Entry 9JVP (electron microscopy, 2.15 A resolution); this record covers chains A and F of the 21 polymer chains in the assembly.

# Chain A (and F)
Name: ATP-dependent Clp protease ATP-binding subunit ClpC1
Source organism: Mycobacterium tuberculosis H37Rv
Notes: chain F of this document is another copy of the same molecule, construct and numbering; everything in this record applies to it too
Reference sequence: P9WPC9 (CLPC1_MYCTU); residue numbers follow UniProt; this construct covers 168-824
Amino-acid sequence (657 residues; each row starts with the number of its first residue):
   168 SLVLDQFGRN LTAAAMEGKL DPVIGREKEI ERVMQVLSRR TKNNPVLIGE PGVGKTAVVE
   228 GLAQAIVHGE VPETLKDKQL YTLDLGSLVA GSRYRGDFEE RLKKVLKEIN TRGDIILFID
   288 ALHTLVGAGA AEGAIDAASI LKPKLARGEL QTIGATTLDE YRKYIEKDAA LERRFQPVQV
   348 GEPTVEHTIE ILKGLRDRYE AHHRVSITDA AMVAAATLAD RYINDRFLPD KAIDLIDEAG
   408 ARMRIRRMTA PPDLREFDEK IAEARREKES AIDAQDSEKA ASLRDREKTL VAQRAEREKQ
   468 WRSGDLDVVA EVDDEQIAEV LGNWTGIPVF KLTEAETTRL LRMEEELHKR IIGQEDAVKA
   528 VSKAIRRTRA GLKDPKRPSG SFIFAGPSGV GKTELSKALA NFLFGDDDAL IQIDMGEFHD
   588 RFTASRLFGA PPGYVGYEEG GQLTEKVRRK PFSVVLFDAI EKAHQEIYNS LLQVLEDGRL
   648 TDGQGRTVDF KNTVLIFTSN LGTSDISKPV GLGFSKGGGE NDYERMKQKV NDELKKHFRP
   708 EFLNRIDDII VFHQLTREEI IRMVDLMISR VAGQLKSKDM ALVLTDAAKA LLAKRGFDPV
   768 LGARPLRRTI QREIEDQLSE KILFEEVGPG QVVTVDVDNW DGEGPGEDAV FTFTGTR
Unresolved in the structure: 168, 416-476, 684-686 (chain F: 168-169, 295-301, 311-316, 417-475, 499-503, 537-541, 551-558, 581-607, 669-678, 684-692, 805-815, 822-824)
Sequence notes: engineered mutation Ala288 (Glu in P9WPC9), Ser444 (Phe in P9WPC9), Ala626 (Glu in P9WPC9)
Bound ions: Mg2+ site 1: Thr223 (together with ATP); Mg2+ site 2: Thr560 (together with ATP)
Small-molecule neighbours:
  - ATP (adenosine-5'-triphosphate): Arg517, Ile518, Ile519, Gln521, Pro554, Ser555, Gly556, Val557, Gly558, Lys559, Thr560, Glu561, Asp625, Thr665, Asn667, Leu722, Met730, Leu733, Met734, Ala770, Arg771, Arg774
  - ATP: Asp188, Pro189, Val190, Ile191, Gly192, Arg193, Glu217, Pro218, Gly219, Val220, Gly221, Lys222, Thr223, Ala224, Asp287, His354, Ile358, Leu362, Tyr366, Pro396, Asp397, Ile400
Swiss-Prot annotation at these positions:
  - binding site (ATP): Gly216 to Thr223, Gly553 to Thr560

# Chain A / chain F interface
Residue-residue contacts - 79 pairs, chain A then chain F:
  Lys195(A) - Asn490(F)
  Glu196(A) - Asn490(F)
  Arg199(A) - Glu405(F)  salt bridge
  Arg199(A) - Asn490(F)
  Arg199(A) - Trp491(F)
  Met201(A) - Ile412(F)
  Gln202(A) - Glu405(F)
  Gln202(A) - Ala408(F)
  Gln202(A) - Arg409(F)
  Gln202(A) - Ile412(F)
  Ser205(A) - His369(F)
  Ser205(A) - His370(F)
  Ser205(A) - Ala408(F)
  Arg206(A) - His369(F)
  Arg206(A) - Asp401(F)  salt bridge
  Arg206(A) - Asp404(F)  salt bridge
  Arg206(A) - Ala408(F)
  Arg207(A) - Asp188(F)  salt bridge
  Arg207(A) - Arg365(F)
  Arg207(A) - Tyr366(F)
  Arg207(A) - His369(F)
  Arg207(A) - Asp404(F)  hydrogen bond (backbone-side chain)
  Thr208(A) - Asp404(F)
  Lys209(A) - Arg393(F)
  Lys209(A) - Asp401(F)  salt bridge
  Pro239(A) - Ile412(F)  hydrophobic
  Pro239(A) - Met415(F)
  Pro239(A) - Thr416(F)
  Glu240(A) - Met415(F)  hydrogen bond (backbone-backbone)
  Gly300(A) - Ser259(F)  hydrogen bond (backbone-side chain)
  Gly300(A) - Tyr261(F)
  Ala301(A) - Ser259(F)
  Ile302(A) - Val256(F)  hydrophobic
  Ile302(A) - Ala257(F)
  Ile302(A) - Gly258(F)
  Ser306(A) - Gly253(F)  hydrogen bond (side chain-backbone)
  Ser306(A) - Val256(F)
  Ala336(A) - Asp287(F)
  Glu339(A) - Arg393(F)  salt bridge
  Arg340(A) - Gly219(F)
  Arg340(A) - Arg393(F)
  Arg340(A) - Asp397(F)  salt bridge
  Gln343(A) - Trp491(F)
  Pro344(A) - Trp491(F)
  Leu499(A) - Leu790(F)  hydrophobic
  Thr504(A) - Leu790(F)
  Leu508(A) - Leu790(F)
  Leu508(A) - Phe791(F)  hydrophobic
  Lys530(A) - Asp783(F)
  Arg533(A) - Ser786(F)
  Arg533(A) - Glu787(F)
  Arg533(A) - Leu790(F)
  Arg533(A) - Phe791(F)
  Arg534(A) - Asp783(F)  salt bridge
  Arg534(A) - Ser786(F)
  Ala537(A) - Lys745(F)  hydrogen bond (backbone-side chain)
  Ala537(A) - Ser786(F)
  Gly538(A) - Gln741(F)
  Gly538(A) - Lys745(F)
  Leu539(A) - Gln741(F)
  Leu539(A) - Leu742(F)  hydrophobic
  Leu539(A) - Glu782(F)
  Leu539(A) - Leu785(F)  hydrophobic
  Leu539(A) - Ser786(F)
  Lys540(A) - Gln741(F)  hydrogen bond (backbone-side chain)
  Asp541(A) - Arg737(F)  salt bridge
  Pro542(A) - Gln741(F)
  Arg544(A) - Arg774(F)
  Arg544(A) - Arg775(F)
  Glu643(A) - Gln579(F)
  Arg706(A) - Lys629(F)
  Glu708(A) - Arg771(F)  salt bridge
  Asn711(A) - Leu768(F)
  Asn711(A) - Arg771(F)
  Asn711(A) - Arg775(F)  hydrogen bond (backbone-side chain)
  Arg712(A) - Arg775(F)
  Ile713(A) - Arg775(F)
  Asp714(A) - Arg775(F)  salt bridge
  Asp714(A) - Gln778(F)  hydrogen bond
Interface residues without a listed pair, chain A (48 interface residues in all): Glu198, Val203, Val238, Pro310, Gln346, Leu507, Asp715
Interface residues without a listed pair, chain F (48 interface residues in all): Arg262, Ala288, Asp392, Arg779, Ile789

# In short
The chain A/chain F interface involves 48 residues from each chain, with 8 hydrogen bonds and 11 salt bridges.
Polar contacts include Arg199(A)-Glu405(F), Arg206(A)-Asp401(F) and Arg206(A)-Asp404(F). Chain A binds ATP.
UniProt lists 16 ATP-binding residues on chain A.
Both chains are ATP-dependent Clp protease ATP-binding subunit ClpC1 (Mycobacterium tuberculosis H37Rv). Entry
9JVP (CryoEM structure of M. tuberculosis ClpC1P1P2 complex bound to bortezomib, conformation 3) was
determined by electron microscopy.
